Entry 7WI3 (electron microscopy, 4.00 A resolution); this record covers chains f and N of the 48 polymer chains in the assembly.

Chain f:
Name: Modulator of FtsH protease HflC
Organism: Escherichia coli K-12
UniProtKB: P0ABC3 (HFLC_ECOLI); numbering as in UniProt (aligned over 1-334)
Chain sequence (334 residues; numbered 1 to 334; the number before each row is that of its first residue):
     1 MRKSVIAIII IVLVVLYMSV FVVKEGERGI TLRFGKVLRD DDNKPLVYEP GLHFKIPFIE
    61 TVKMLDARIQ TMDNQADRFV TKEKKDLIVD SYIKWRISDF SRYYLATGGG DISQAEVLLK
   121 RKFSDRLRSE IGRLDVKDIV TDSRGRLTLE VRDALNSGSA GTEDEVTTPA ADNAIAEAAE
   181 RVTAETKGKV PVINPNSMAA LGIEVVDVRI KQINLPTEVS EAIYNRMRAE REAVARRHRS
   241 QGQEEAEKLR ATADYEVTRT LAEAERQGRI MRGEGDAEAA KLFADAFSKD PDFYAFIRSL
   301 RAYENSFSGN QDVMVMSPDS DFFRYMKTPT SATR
Disordered / not traced: 158-196, 330-334

Chain N:
Name: Modulator of FtsH protease HflK
Organism: Escherichia coli K-12
UniProtKB: P0ABC7 (HFLK_ECOLI); numbering as in UniProt (aligned over 1-419)
Chain sequence (419 residues; row label = number of the first residue in the row):
     1 MAWNQPGNNG QDRDPWGSSK PGGNSEGNGN KGGRDQGPPD LDDIFRKLSK KLGGLGGGKG
    61 TGSGGGSSSQ GPRPQLGGRV VTIAAAAIVI IWAASGFYTI KEAERGVVTR FGKFSHLVEP
   121 GLNWKPTFID EVKPVNVEAV RELAASGVML TSDENVVRVE MNVQYRVTNP EKYLYSVTSP
   181 DDSLRQATDS ALRGVIGKYT MDRILTEGRT VIRSDTQREL EETIRPYDMG ITLLDVNFQA
   241 ARPPEEVKAA FDDAIAAREN EQQYIREAEA YTNEVQPRAN GQAQRILEEA RAYKAQTILE
   301 AQGEVARFAK LLPEYKAAPE ITRERLYIET MEKVLGNTRK VLVNDKGGNL MVLPLDQMLK
   361 GGNAPAAKSD NGASNLLRLP PASSSTTSGA SNTSSTSQGD IMDQRRANAQ RNDYQRQGE
Disordered / not traced: 1-77, 353-419

How chain f and chain N interact:
Pairs across the interface (59; chain f residue first):
  Lys36(f) with Glu119(N); Pro120(N); Gly121(N); Leu122(N)
  Val37(f) with Glu119(N)
  Arg78(f) with Arg209(N)
  Val80(f) with Thr210(N)
  Lys84(f) with Glu207(N)
  Arg121(f) with Gln164(N), hydrogen bond; Asp235(N), salt bridge
  Arg128(f) with Arg209(N), hydrogen bond (side chain-backbone); Arg213(N)
  Ala229(f) with Arg266(N)
  Arg236(f) with Ala270(N)
  Arg237(f) with Asn273(N)
  Ser240(f) with Pro277(N); Arg278(N)
  Gln243(f) with Arg278(N)
  Glu244(f) with Pro277(N); Arg278(N), salt bridge; Gly281(N), hydrogen bond (side chain-backbone)
  Glu247(f) with Gly281(N); Arg285(N), salt bridge
  Lys248(f) with Asn280(N); Gln284(N)
  Arg250(f) with Arg285(N)
  Ala251(f) with Glu288(N)
  Thr252(f) with Glu288(N)
  Asp254(f) with Arg285(N), salt bridge
  Tyr255(f) with Glu288(N); Arg291(N)
  Ala262(f) with Leu299(N), hydrophobic
  Glu263(f) with Leu299(N)
  Arg266(f) with Leu299(N)
  Ile270(f) with Ala306(N), hydrophobic
  Glu274(f) with Lys310(N), salt bridge
  Asp276(f) with Arg307(N), salt bridge
  Ala277(f) with Lys310(N); Glu314(N)
  Ala280(f) with Glu314(N), hydrogen bond (backbone-side chain)
  Lys281(f) with Glu314(N), hydrogen bond (backbone-side chain)
  Phe283(f) with Arg325(N)
  Phe287(f) with Ile321(N)
  Tyr294(f) with Ile321(N), hydrophobic; Glu324(N); Arg325(N)
  Arg298(f) with Ile328(N)
  Asn305(f) with Glu332(N)
  Ser306(f) with Leu335(N)
  Phe307(f) with Lys340(N)
  Asn310(f) with Arg339(N)
  Gln311(f) with Arg339(N)
  Asp312(f) with Lys340(N), salt bridge
  Val313(f) with Val341(N), hydrophobic; Leu342(N)
  Met314(f) with Leu342(N)
  Val315(f) with Leu342(N), hydrogen bond (backbone-backbone); Val343(N), hydrophobic; Asn344(N)
Also at the interface, not in a pair above, chain f (52 interface residues in all): Asp125, Thr258, Gly273, Glu278, Ala279, Ala284, Pro291, Ala295, Ser299, Ala302
Also at the interface, not in a pair above, chain N (44 interface residues in all): Leu234, Asn237, Glu274, Ala292, Gln296, Ala318

Summary:
52 residues of chain f face 44 of chain N across their interface, with 6 hydrogen bonds and 7 salt bridges.
Polar contacts include Arg121(f)-Asp235(N), Glu244(f)-Arg278(N) and Glu247(f)-Arg285(N).
Chain f is Modulator of FtsH protease HflC and chain N is Modulator of FtsH protease HflK, both from
Escherichia coli K-12; the structure, Cryo-EM structure of E.Coli FtsH-HflkC AAA protease complex, was
determined by electron microscopy (same publication as 7WI4).
